PDB entry 5MQ0 | electron microscopy, 4.17 A resolution (low resolution: residue-level contacts below are approximate; hydrogen-bond / salt-bridge calls are withheld) | chains 2 and A of the 46 polymer chains in the assembly

[Chain 2]
Molecule: S.cerevisiae chromosome II reading frame ORF YBR230c
Organism: Saccharomyces cerevisiae
Sequence (1175 nucleotides; each row starts with the number of its first residue; note: 5 numbers in that range are skipped by the numbering (no residue carries them; nothing is unmodelled there); a row labelled like 73A-73E holds insertion residues (73A, then the next letters in order)):
     1 ACGAAUCUCU UUGCCUUUUG GCUUAGAUCA AGUGUAGUAU CUGUUCUUUU CAGUGUAACA
    61 ACUGAAAUGA CCU
73A-73E CAAUG
    78 AGGCUCA
    86 UUACCUUUUA AUUUGUUACA AUACACAUUU UUUGGCACCC AAAAUAAUAA AAUGGACGGG
   146 AAGAGACUUU UUAAGCAAGU UGUUUUCCGC UAAUGUCAGG UCUCACUACU UUUUGCUGCU
   206 AUUUUUCUUC GCUCAUGGUU UCUUCAUAAG GCGUUUUUAU GAUGGUUUUU CGAAAUUGGU
   266 UUUUGAGACG ACGGUUGCUC AAGGUUAUUG UUUUUGUUUU CUUCUGGUUG UUUUCUAUUU
   326 UCUUUUUUUU AGCUUUCUGU UUCUCCCUUA GUUUGGCUUU UUGCUUCAUA CUCUUCCCUG
   386 UCUUUCCGAG CCGUUUAUGU CCAACGCGGG AUUUGGUUUU UCUUUAUCGA UGGGAAGAAA
   446 UGGUGCUAUA GUAGGUUGGG AGAUAAUAUU UAUGGUAUGG GGUGCUAGUG CGGAUGGGGC
   506 GCUCUUAUUG UUGAUUUCUU CGCUCGUCUU CUUUUUCUGG UGGCGCUGCA AGAGGAAGUU
   566 UUUCGACUUU GUUAUGAUUU UUGGUUUGCA AGGAAAGGUG UCUUACGAUU CUUUUUUUGA
   626 UGUAAUAGGA UAAGCUUGCU UAUCCCCCAA GUAUCGGCCA AAGUUGUUGA UUUUCCUUUU
   686 GAAGUGUCCU CGGUUUGAGG GGGUGUAGGG UGGGGUUGGU CUACAAUAAG AGUGUUCCAU
   746 UGUUAACGUG CUGGCGUCUU UUACUAUAUU UUUUUUCCCA GUUUAUUUUG UGCUUAUUUU
   806 CUCAUUGAGG AGAAGGAGCU CUUCUCGCAG GAUAUAAAUG GAGGUUUGCU AAAGGGGAGG
   866 AGAUGUGUUU GUGAGAAUAC UGCUGAGAGA GUUCUGGAAG AGAAAAAAAG GAGGCAAUGG
   926 AAGGCGUUUG CUGGGAAAAG AGAAGAGCCA UGACUGCAUC UGUUGUUUCA AGGCCAGUUU
   986 UAUUAACCGC CUAUGUCAUA GAGGCGUUUU UUUUGGAGGG AUUUGAAGAA UGCCGGCGGC
  1046 AUCAAGAAAC GGACUUGAUG GUUGACGCCU GUUUUUAAAG UUAGAGACGU CGCGACCCUC
  1106 GCACUUGUGG AGUCGUUCUU GACUUUUACU UUGGUCGCUU GAUGUUUCUC UCGUCUUCCC
  1166 GUUCGCUCUU
Unresolved in the structure: 50-54, 73A-73E, 86-97, 105-138, 151-1088, 1109-1116, 1130-1137, 1155-1158, 1170-1175

[Chain A]
Name: Pre-mRNA-splicing factor 8
Organism: Saccharomyces cerevisiae
UniProt: P33334 (PRP8_YEAST); residues 1-2413 here = UniProt positions 1-2413
Sequence (2413 residues; row label = number of the first residue in the row):
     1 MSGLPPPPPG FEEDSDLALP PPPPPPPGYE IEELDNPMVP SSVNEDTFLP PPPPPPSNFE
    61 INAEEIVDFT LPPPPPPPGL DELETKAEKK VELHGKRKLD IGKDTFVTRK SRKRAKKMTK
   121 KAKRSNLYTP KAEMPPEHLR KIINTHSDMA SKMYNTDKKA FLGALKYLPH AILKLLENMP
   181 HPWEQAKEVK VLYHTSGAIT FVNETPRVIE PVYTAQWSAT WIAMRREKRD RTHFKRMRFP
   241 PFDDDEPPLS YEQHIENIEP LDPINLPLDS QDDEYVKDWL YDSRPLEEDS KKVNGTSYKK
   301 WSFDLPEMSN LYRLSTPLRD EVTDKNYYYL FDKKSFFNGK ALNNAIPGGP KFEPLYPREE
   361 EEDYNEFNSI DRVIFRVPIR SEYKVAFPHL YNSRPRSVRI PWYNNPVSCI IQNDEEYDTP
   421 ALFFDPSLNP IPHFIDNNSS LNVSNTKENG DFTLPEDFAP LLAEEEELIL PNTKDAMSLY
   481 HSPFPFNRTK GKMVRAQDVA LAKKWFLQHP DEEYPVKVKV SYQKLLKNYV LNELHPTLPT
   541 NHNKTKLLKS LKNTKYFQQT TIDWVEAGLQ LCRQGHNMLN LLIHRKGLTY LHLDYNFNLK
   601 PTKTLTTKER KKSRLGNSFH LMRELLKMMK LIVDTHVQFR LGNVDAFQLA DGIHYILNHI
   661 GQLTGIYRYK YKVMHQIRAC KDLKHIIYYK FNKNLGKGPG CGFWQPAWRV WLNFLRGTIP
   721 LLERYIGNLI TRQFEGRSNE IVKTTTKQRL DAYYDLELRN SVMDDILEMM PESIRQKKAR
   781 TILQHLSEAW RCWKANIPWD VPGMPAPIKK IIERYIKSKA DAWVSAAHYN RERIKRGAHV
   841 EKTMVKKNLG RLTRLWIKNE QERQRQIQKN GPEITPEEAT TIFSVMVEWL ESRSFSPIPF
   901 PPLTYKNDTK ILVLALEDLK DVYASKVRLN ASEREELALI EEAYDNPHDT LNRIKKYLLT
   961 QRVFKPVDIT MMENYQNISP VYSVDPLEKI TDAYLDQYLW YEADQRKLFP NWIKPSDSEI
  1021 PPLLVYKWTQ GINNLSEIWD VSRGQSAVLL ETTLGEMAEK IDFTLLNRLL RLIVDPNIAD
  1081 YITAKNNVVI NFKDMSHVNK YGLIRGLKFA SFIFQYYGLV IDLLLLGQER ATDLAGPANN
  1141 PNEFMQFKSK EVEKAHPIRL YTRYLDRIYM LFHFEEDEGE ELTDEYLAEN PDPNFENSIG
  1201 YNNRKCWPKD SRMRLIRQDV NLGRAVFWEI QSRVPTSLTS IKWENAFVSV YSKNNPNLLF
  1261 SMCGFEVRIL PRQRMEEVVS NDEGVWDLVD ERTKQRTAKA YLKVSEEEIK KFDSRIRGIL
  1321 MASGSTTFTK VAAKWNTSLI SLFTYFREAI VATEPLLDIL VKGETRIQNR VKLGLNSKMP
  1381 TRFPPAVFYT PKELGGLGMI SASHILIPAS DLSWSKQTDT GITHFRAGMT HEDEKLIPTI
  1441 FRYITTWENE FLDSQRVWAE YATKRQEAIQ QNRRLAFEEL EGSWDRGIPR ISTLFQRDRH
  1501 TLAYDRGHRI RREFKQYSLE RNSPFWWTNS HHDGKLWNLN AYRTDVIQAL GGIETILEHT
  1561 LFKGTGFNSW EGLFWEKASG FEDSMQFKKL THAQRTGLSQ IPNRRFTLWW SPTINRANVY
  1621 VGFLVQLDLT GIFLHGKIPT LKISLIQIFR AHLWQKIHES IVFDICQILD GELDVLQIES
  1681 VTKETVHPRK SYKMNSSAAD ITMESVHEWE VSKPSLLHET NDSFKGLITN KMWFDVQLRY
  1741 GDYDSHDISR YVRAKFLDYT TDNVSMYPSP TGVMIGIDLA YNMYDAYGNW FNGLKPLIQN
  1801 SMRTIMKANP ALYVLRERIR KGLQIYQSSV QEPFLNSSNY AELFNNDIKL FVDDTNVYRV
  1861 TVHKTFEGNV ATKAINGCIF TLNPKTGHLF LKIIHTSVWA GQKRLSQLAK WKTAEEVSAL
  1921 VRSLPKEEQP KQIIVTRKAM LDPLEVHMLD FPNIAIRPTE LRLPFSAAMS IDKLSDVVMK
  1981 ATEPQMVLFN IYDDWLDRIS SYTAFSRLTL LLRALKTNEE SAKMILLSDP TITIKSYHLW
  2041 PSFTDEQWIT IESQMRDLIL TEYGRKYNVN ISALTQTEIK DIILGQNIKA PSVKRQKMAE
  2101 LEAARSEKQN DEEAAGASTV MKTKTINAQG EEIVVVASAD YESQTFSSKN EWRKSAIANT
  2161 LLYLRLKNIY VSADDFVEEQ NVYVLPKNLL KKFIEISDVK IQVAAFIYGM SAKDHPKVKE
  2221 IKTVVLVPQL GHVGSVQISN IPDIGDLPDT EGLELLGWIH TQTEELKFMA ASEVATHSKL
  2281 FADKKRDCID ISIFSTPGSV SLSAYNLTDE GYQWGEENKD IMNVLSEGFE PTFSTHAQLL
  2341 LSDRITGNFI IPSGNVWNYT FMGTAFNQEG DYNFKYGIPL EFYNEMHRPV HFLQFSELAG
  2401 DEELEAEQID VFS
Unresolved in the structure: 1-126, 358-366, 429-455, 1576-1599, 2101-2413
Curated features (UniProtKB/Swiss-Prot):
  - region: Met-1585 to Leu-1598 (Important for branch point selection)
  - mutagenesis: His-1658 (H1658S: No effect on viability), Glu-1684 (E1684Q: No effect on viability), His-1687 (H1687S: No effect on viability), Asp-1700 (D1700N: No effect on viability), Asp-1735 (D1735N: No effect on viability), Asp-1853 (D1853A: Alters protein folding. Severely impaired growth. Strongly reduced growth at 35 degrees Celsius; when associated with A-1854; D1853N: Reduced growth at 30 degrees Celsius ...), Asp-1854 (D1854A: Reduced growth at 30 degrees Celsius. Strongly reduced growth at 16 degrees Celsius. Strongly reduced growth at 35 degrees Celsius; when associated with A-1853 ...), Thr-1855 (T1855A: Reduced growth at 30 degrees Celsius. Strongly reduced growth at 16 degrees Celsius), Thr-1936 (T1936A: Reduced growth at 30 degrees Celsius. Strongly reduced growth at 16 degrees Celsius), Arg-1937 (R1937K: Severely impaired growth. Reduced growth at 30 degrees Celsius. Strongly reduced growth at 16 degrees Celsius)
Ligand contacts: inositol hexakisphosphate (IHP): Arg-236, Lys-517, Tyr-655, His-659, Lys-681, Lys-684, His-685, Tyr-688, Tyr-689, Asn-692, Lys-697, Gly-698, Asn-1618
Reported in the primary citation:
  - mutagenesis - R1753A: decreased catalytic activity on exon ligation (citing earlier work)

[Chain 2 / chain A interface]
Residue-residue contacts (35):
  U19(2) with Gln-784(A)
  G20(2) with Arg-780(A)
  G21(2) with Ala-752(A); Arg-759(A)
  C22(2) with Asp-751(A); Asp-755(A); Arg-759(A); Ser-787(A); Arg-791(A)
  U23(2) with Asp-751(A); Trp-790(A); Lys-819(A); Lys-847(A)
  U24(2) with Lys-794(A); Trp-823(A); Thr-843(A); Lys-846(A); Lys-847(A); Gly-850(A); Arg-851(A); Lys-1093(A)
  A25(2) with Lys-794(A); Arg-854(A); Lys-1093(A); Asp-1094(A)
  A27(2) with Lys-1093(A)
  U28(2) with Lys-1093(A)
  C29(2) with Asn-930(A)
  A30(2) with Asn-930(A); Ala-931(A)
  A31(2) with Leu-929(A); Arg-934(A)
  A36(2) with Val-1862(A)
  G37(2) with Lys-1864(A)
  U38(2) with Lys-1864(A)
Interface residues without a listed pair, chain A (28 interface residues in all): Thr-781, Arg-928

[Summary]
15 residues of chain 2 face 28 of chain A across their interface. Bound to chain A: inositol hexakisphosphate.
From UniProt: 10 mutagenesis sites on chain A. From the paper: R1753A of chain A reduces catalytic activity on
exon ligation.
Chain 2 is S.cerevisiae chromosome II reading frame ORF YBR230c and chain A is Pre-mRNA-splicing factor 8,
both from Saccharomyces cerevisiae; the structure, Structure of a spliceosome remodeled for exon ligation, was
determined by electron microscopy (same publication as 5MPS).
